8IPI - chain A; structure by X-ray diffraction, 2.10 A resolution.

[Chain A]
Protein: 12S rRNA N4-methylcytidine (m4C) methyltransferase
Organism: Homo sapiens
Notes: EC 2.1.1.-
Reference sequence: A6NJ78 (MET15_HUMAN); residues 1-338 here correspond to UniProt positions 70-407 (UniProt number = residue number + 69)
Sequence (338 residues; each row starts with the number of its first residue):
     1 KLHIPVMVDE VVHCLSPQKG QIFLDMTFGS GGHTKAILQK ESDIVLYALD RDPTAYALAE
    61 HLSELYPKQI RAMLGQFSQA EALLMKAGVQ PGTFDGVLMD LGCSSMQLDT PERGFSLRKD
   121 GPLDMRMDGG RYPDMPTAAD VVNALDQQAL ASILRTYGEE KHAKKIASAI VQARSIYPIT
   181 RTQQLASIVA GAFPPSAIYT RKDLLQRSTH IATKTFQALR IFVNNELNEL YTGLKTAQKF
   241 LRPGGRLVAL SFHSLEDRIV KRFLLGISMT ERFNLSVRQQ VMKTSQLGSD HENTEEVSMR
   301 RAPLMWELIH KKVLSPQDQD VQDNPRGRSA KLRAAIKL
Disordered / not traced: 1-7, 292-302, 315-328
Swiss-Prot annotation at these positions:
  - binding site (S-adenosyl-L-methionine): Gly31 to His33, Asp50, Phe77, Asp100, Gln107
  - modified residue: Ser289 (Phosphoserine)

[Overview]
UniProt lists 7 S-adenosyl-L-methionine-binding residues.
Chain A is 12S rRNA N4-methylcytidine (m4C) methyltransferase (Homo sapiens); the structure, The apo structure
of human mitochondrial methyltransferase METTL15, was determined by X-ray diffraction, deposited together with
8IPK, 8IPL and 8IPM.
